6HCV - chains A and B; structure by X-ray diffraction, 2.20 A resolution.

Chain A:
Name: Lysine--tRNA ligase
From: Plasmodium falciparum 3D7
Notes: EC 6.1.1.6
UniProt: Q8IDJ8 (Q8IDJ8_PLAF7); numbering as in UniProt (aligned over 80-582)
Amino-acid sequence (503 residues; numbered 80 to 582; the number before each row is that of its first residue):
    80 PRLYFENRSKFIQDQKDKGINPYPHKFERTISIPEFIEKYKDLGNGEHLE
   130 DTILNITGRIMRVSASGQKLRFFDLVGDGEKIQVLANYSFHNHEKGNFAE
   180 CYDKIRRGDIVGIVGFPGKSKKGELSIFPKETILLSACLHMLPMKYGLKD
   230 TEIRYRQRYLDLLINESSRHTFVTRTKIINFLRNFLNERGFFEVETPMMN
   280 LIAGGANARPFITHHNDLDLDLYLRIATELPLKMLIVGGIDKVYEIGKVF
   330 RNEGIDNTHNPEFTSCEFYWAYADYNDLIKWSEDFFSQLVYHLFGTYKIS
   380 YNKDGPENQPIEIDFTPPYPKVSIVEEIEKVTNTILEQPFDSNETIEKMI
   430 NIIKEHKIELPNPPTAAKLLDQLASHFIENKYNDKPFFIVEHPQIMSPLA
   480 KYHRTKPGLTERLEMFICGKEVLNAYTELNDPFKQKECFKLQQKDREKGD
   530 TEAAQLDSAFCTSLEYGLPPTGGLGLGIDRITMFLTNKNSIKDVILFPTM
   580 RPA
Disordered / not traced: 228-229, 283-286, 521-537
Cystine bridges: Cys-517/Cys-540
Residues lining bound ligands: FYE (6-fluoranyl-N-[(1-oxidanylcyclohexyl)methyl]-4-oxidanylidene-chromene-2-carboxamide): Arg-330, Glu-332, Gly-333, Thr-337, His-338, Asn-339, Phe-342, Ser-344, Glu-500, Val-501, Leu-502, Asn-503, Gly-554, Leu-555, Gly-556, Arg-559, Ile-570
Reported in the primary citation:
  - binding site for FYE: Glu-500
  - specificity-determining residues: Val-328, Ser-344 (from molecular simulation)

Chain B:
Name: Lysine--tRNA ligase
From: Plasmodium falciparum 3D7
Notes: EC 6.1.1.6
UniProt: Q8IDJ8 (Q8IDJ8_PLAF7); residue numbers follow UniProt; this construct covers 80-282, 287-582
Amino-acid sequence (503 residues; numbered 80 to 582 plus 2 insertion-coded residues; 2 numbers in that range are skipped by the numbering (no residue carries them; nothing is unmodelled there); the number before each row is that of its first residue; a row labelled like 282A-282B holds insertion residues (282A, then the next letters in order)):
    80 PRLYFENRSKFIQDQKDKGINPYPHKFERTISIPEFIEKYKDLGNGEHLE
   130 DTILNITGRIMRVSASGQKLRFFDLVGDGEKIQVLANYSFHNHEKGNFAE
   180 CYDKIRRGDIVGIVGFPGKSKKGELSIFPKETILLSACLHMLPMKYGLKD
   230 TEIRYRQRYLDLLINESSRHTFVTRTKIINFLRNFLNERGFFEVETPMMN
   280 LIA
282A-282B GG
   283 AN
   287 ARPFITHHNDLDLDLYLRIATELPLKMLIVGGIDKVYEIGKVFRNEGIDN
   337 THNPEFTSCEFYWAYADYNDLIKWSEDFFSQLVYHLFGTYKISYNKDGPE
   387 NQPIEIDFTPPYPKVSIVEEIEKVTNTILEQPFDSNETIEKMINIIKEHK
   437 IELPNPPTAAKLLDQLASHFIENKYNDKPFFIVEHPQIMSPLAKYHRTKP
   487 GLTERLEMFICGKEVLNAYTELNDPFKQKECFKLQQKDREKGDTEAAQLD
   537 SAFCTSLEYGLPPTGGLGLGIDRITMFLTNKNSIKDVILFPTMRPA
Disordered / not traced: 225, 228-229, 282A-282B, 440-441, 521-537
Cystine bridges: Cys-517/Cys-540
Residues lining bound ligands: FYE (6-fluoranyl-N-[(1-oxidanylcyclohexyl)methyl]-4-oxidanylidene-chromene-2-carboxamide): Arg-330, Glu-332, Gly-333, Thr-337, His-338, Asn-339, Phe-342, Glu-500, Val-501, Leu-502, Asn-503, Gly-554, Leu-555, Gly-556, Arg-559, Ile-570
Reported in the primary citation:
  - binding site for FYE: Glu-500
  - specificity-determining residues: Val-328, Ser-344 (from molecular simulation)

Chain A / chain B interface:
Residue-residue contacts - 189 pairs, chain A then chain B:
  Phe-84(A) with Glu-544(B)
  Ser-88(A) with Phe-512(B)
  Ile-91(A) with Phe-512(B), hydrophobic
  Lys-95(A) with Asp-510(B), salt bridge
  Tyr-102(A) with Lys-480(B), hydrogen bond (backbone-side chain); Asn-509(B); Asp-510(B); Pro-511(B)
  Pro-103(A) with Lys-480(B), hydrogen bond (backbone-side chain)
  His-104(A) with Lys-480(B); Tyr-481(B); Arg-483(B)
  Lys-105(A) with Tyr-351(B), hydrogen bond (side chain-backbone); Asp-353(B), salt bridge; Asp-356(B), salt bridge
  Arg-108(A) with Tyr-351(B)
  Thr-136(A) with Tyr-351(B), hydrogen bond
  Gly-137(A) with Tyr-351(B)
  Arg-138(A) with Val-316(B), hydrogen bond (side chain-backbone); Tyr-545(B), hydrogen bond (side chain-backbone); Gly-546(B), hydrogen bond (side chain-backbone)
  Asp-157(A) with Asp-320(B)
  Ile-189(A) with Tyr-351(B); Gly-546(B); Pro-548(B)
  Leu-214(A) with Asn-509(B); Pro-549(B)
  Ser-215(A) with Gly-546(B); Leu-547(B), hydrogen bond (side chain-backbone)
  Ala-216(A) with Glu-544(B); Tyr-545(B); Gly-546(B)
  Cys-217(A) with Glu-544(B); Tyr-545(B)
  Leu-218(A) with Phe-512(B), hydrophobic; Glu-544(B), hydrogen bond (backbone-backbone)
  His-219(A) with Glu-544(B), salt bridge; Tyr-545(B)
  Leu-221(A) with Tyr-545(B), hydrophobic
  Gln-236(A) with Thr-541(B); Tyr-545(B)
  Tyr-238(A) with Met-313(B); Val-316(B), hydrophobic; Gly-317(B); Thr-541(B); Ser-542(B); Tyr-545(B), hydrophobic
  Leu-239(A) with Tyr-545(B), hydrophobic
  Leu-241(A) with Leu-314(B), hydrophobic; Gly-317(B)
  Leu-242(A) with Val-316(B); Gly-317(B)
  Arg-248(A) with Gly-318(B), hydrogen bond (side chain-backbone); Ile-319(B)
  Phe-251(A) with Phe-271(B)
  Val-252(A) with Phe-271(B), hydrophobic
  Arg-254(A) with Glu-274(B), salt bridge
  Thr-255(A) with Phe-271(B); Glu-272(B), hydrogen bond (side chain-backbone)
  Ile-258(A) with Glu-274(B)
  Arg-262(A) with Arg-262(B)
  Phe-271(A) with Phe-251(B); Val-252(B), hydrophobic; Thr-255(B)
  Glu-272(A) with Thr-255(B), hydrogen bond (backbone-side chain)
  Val-273(A) with Leu-575(B), hydrophobic
  Glu-274(A) with Arg-254(B), salt bridge; Ile-258(B); Lys-327(B); Thr-343(B), hydrogen bond; Leu-575(B)
  Thr-275(A) with Lys-327(B), hydrogen bond (backbone-side chain)
  Pro-276(A) with Glu-341(B); Phe-576(B)
  Met-277(A) with Met-277(B), hydrophobic; Lys-327(B); Phe-329(B), hydrophobic; Glu-341(B), hydrogen bond (backbone-side chain)
  Met-278(A) with Phe-290(B), hydrophobic; Glu-341(B); Thr-578(B)
  Leu-280(A) with Pro-581(B), hydrophobic
  Phe-290(A) with Met-278(B), hydrophobic; Thr-292(B); His-293(B); His-294(B)
  Ile-291(A) with Ile-291(B); Thr-292(B), hydrogen bond (backbone-side chain)
  Thr-292(A) with Phe-290(B); Ile-291(B), hydrogen bond (side chain-backbone)
  His-293(A) with Phe-290(B); Asn-331(B), hydrogen bond (backbone-side chain)
  His-294(A) with Phe-290(B); Asn-331(B); Pro-340(B)
  Asn-295(A) with Arg-288(B); Asn-331(B), hydrogen bond (backbone-side chain)
  Asp-296(A) with Glu-332(B); Gly-333(B); Ile-334(B), hydrogen bond (side chain-backbone)
  Leu-297(A) with Thr-578(B); Met-579(B); Arg-580(B)
  Leu-303(A) with Leu-303(B), hydrophobic
  Pro-310(A) with Phe-576(B)
  Met-313(A) with Tyr-238(B)
  Leu-314(A) with Leu-241(B), hydrophobic; Phe-576(B), hydrophobic
  Val-316(A) with Arg-138(B), hydrogen bond (backbone-side chain); Tyr-238(B), hydrophobic; Leu-242(B)
  Gly-317(A) with Tyr-238(B); Leu-241(B); Leu-242(B)
  Gly-318(A) with Arg-248(B), hydrogen bond (backbone-side chain)
  Ile-319(A) with Arg-248(B)
  Asp-320(A) with Asp-157(B)
  Lys-327(A) with Glu-274(B); Thr-275(B), hydrogen bond (side chain-backbone); Met-277(B)
  Phe-329(A) with Met-277(B), hydrophobic
  Asn-331(A) with His-293(B), hydrogen bond (side chain-backbone); His-294(B); Asn-295(B), hydrogen bond
  Glu-332(A) with His-294(B), hydrogen bond (backbone-side chain); Asp-296(B)
  Gly-333(A) with Asp-296(B)
  Ile-334(A) with His-294(B); Leu-297(B), hydrophobic
  Pro-340(A) with Met-278(B), hydrophobic; His-294(B)
  Glu-341(A) with Pro-276(B); Met-277(B), hydrogen bond (side chain-backbone); Met-278(B), hydrogen bond (side chain-backbone)
  Thr-343(A) with Glu-274(B), hydrogen bond
  Tyr-351(A) with Lys-105(B), hydrogen bond (backbone-side chain); Arg-108(B); Thr-136(B), hydrogen bond; Ile-189(B)
  Ala-352(A) with Lys-105(B)
  Asp-353(A) with Lys-105(B), salt bridge
  Asp-356(A) with Lys-105(B), salt bridge
  Lys-480(A) with Tyr-102(B), hydrogen bond (side chain-backbone); Pro-103(B), hydrogen bond (side chain-backbone)
  Tyr-481(A) with His-104(B), hydrogen bond (backbone-side chain)
  Arg-483(A) with His-104(B); Lys-105(B)
  Asn-509(A) with Tyr-102(B)
  Asp-510(A) with Lys-95(B), salt bridge; Tyr-102(B)
  Pro-511(A) with Tyr-102(B); Leu-218(B), hydrophobic
  Phe-512(A) with Ser-88(B); Ile-91(B), hydrophobic; Leu-218(B), hydrophobic
  Thr-541(A) with Gln-236(B); Tyr-238(B)
  Ser-542(A) with Tyr-238(B)
  Glu-544(A) with Phe-84(B); Ala-216(B); Cys-217(B); Leu-218(B), hydrogen bond (backbone-backbone); His-219(B), salt bridge
  Tyr-545(A) with Arg-138(B), hydrogen bond (backbone-side chain); Cys-217(B), hydrogen bond (backbone-side chain); His-219(B); Leu-221(B), hydrophobic; Gln-236(B); Tyr-238(B), hydrophobic; Leu-239(B), hydrophobic
  Gly-546(A) with Arg-138(B), hydrogen bond (backbone-side chain); Ile-189(B); Ser-215(B); Ala-216(B)
  Leu-547(A) with Ser-215(B), hydrogen bond (backbone-side chain)
  Pro-548(A) with Ile-189(B)
  Pro-549(A) with His-104(B)
  Leu-575(A) with Val-273(B), hydrophobic; Glu-274(B); Leu-314(B), hydrophobic
  Phe-576(A) with Pro-276(B); Pro-310(B), hydrophobic; Met-313(B), hydrophobic
  Thr-578(A) with Met-278(B)
  Met-579(A) with Leu-299(B)
  Arg-580(A) with Leu-297(B), hydrogen bond (side chain-backbone); Asp-298(B); Leu-299(B)
  Pro-581(A) with Leu-299(B)
Other interface residues (no listed pair), chain A (102 interface residues in all): Gly-187, Met-220, Asn-259, Leu-299, Leu-301, Arg-330, His-482, Glu-490, Ala-538
Other interface residues (no listed pair), chain B (104 interface residues in all): Phe-106, Gly-137, Gly-187, Leu-214, Met-220, Asn-259, Leu-280, Leu-301, Ala-352, His-482, Glu-490, Lys-513

Summary:
102 residues of chain A face 104 of chain B across their interface, with 40 hydrogen bonds and 10 salt
bridges. Among the polar pairs are Lys-95(A)/Asp-510(B), Lys-105(A)/Asp-353(B) and Lys-105(A)/Asp-356(B).
Ligands of chain A: compound FYE. The paper reports a binding site for FYE at Glu-500(A) and Glu-500(B);
specificity determinants Val-328(A), Ser-344(A) and Val-328(B) among others.
Both chains are Lysine--tRNA ligase (Plasmodium falciparum 3D7). Entry 6HCV (Crystal Structure of Lysyl-tRNA
Synthetase from Plasmodium falciparum complexed with a chromone ligand) was determined by X-ray diffraction
(same publication as 6HCU, 6HCW, 6AGT, 5ELN and 5ELO).
